PDB entry 6LA7 | electron microscopy, 2.82 A resolution | chains B and C of the 6 polymer chains in the assembly

[Chain B]
Molecule: Capsid protein VP2
From: Echovirus E11
Amino-acid sequence (251 residues; row label = number of the first residue in the row):
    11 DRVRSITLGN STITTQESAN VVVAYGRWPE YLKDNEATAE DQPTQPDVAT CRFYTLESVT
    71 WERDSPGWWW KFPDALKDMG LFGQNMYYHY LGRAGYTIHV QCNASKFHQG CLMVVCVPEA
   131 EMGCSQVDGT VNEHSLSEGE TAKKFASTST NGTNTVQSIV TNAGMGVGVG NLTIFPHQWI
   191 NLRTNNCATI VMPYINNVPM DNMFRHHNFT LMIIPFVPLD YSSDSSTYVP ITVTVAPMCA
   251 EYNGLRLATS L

[Chain C]
Molecule: Capsid protein VP3
From: Echovirus E11
Amino-acid sequence (238 residues; row label = number of the first residue in the row):
     1 GLPVMNTPGS NQFLTSDDFQ SPSAMPQFDV TPELNIPGEV QNLMEIAEVD SVVPVNNVEG
    61 KLDTMEIYRI PVQSGNHQSS QVFGFQVQPG LDNVFKHTLL GEILNYYAHW SGSIKLTFVF
   121 CGSAMATGKF LLAYAPPGAN APKSRKDAML GTHIIWDVGL QSSCVLCIPW ISQTHYRLVQ
   181 QDEYTSAGNV TCWYQTGIVV PAGTPTSCSI MCFVSACNDF SVRLLKDTPF IEQSALLQ

[Interface between chain B and chain C]
Pairs across the interface - 46 pairs, chain B then chain C:
  Y35(B) with G38(C)
  R37(B) with N35(C), hydrogen bond (side chain-backbone); I36(C); P37(C)
  E46(B) with L34(C)
  K116(B) with S123(C); A124(C), hydrogen bond (backbone-backbone); M125(C)
  F117(B) with M125(C), hydrophobic; A202(C); G203(C); T204(C); P205(C)
  H118(B) with S123(C)
  Q119(B) with G122(C); S123(C); S207(C), hydrogen bond (side chain-backbone)
  T171(B) with D63(C); T64(C)
  G180(B) with S51(C); V52(C), hydrogen bond (backbone-backbone); Y68(C), hydrogen bond (backbone-side chain)
  N181(B) with S51(C); H97(C), hydrogen bond (side chain-backbone); T98(C); L99(C), hydrogen bond (side chain-backbone)
  T183(B) with V49(C); D50(C), hydrogen bond (side chain-backbone); S51(C)
  I184(B) with I46(C), hydrophobic
  W189(B) with F213(C), hydrophobic
  N191(B) with F120(C), hydrogen bond (side chain-backbone)
  R193(B) with F120(C); G122(C); S123(C), hydrogen bond (side chain-backbone); V158(C); G159(C), hydrogen bond (side chain-backbone)
  T194(B) with S162(C)
  N206(B) with I36(C)
  F226(B) with M65(C), hydrophobic; R69(C), hydrogen bond (backbone-side chain)
  P228(B) with R69(C)
  D230(B) with P205(C)
  Y231(B) with P205(C)
  S232(B) with G203(C); T204(C)
Also at the interface, not in a pair above, chain B (32 interface residues in all): C121, V170, V179, P203, Y204, I205, N207, V208, P209, V227
Also at the interface, not in a pair above, chain C (38 interface residues in all): V119, C121, A126, L160, C208, M211

[Overview]
Chain B and chain C form an interface of 32 and 38 residues respectively; the contacts include 12 hydrogen
bonds. Polar pairs include R37(B)-N35(C), Q119(B)-S207(C) and G180(B)-Y68(C).
Chain B is Capsid protein VP2 and chain C is Capsid protein VP3, both from Echovirus E11; the structure,
Cryo-EM structure of echovirus 11 complexed with its uncoating receptor FcRn at pH 5.5, was determined by
electron microscopy, deposited together with 6LA3, 6LA4, 6LA5, 6LA6, 6LAO, 6LAP and 3 further entries.
